Entry 6QKL (electron microscopy, 3.30 A resolution); this record covers chains N and B of the 11 polymer chains in the assembly.

# Chain N
Molecule: 26S ribosomal RNA
Source organism: Dictyostelium discoideum
Sequence (3741 nucleotides; each row starts with the number of its first residue):
     1 UCCGCCUCACCUUUGUAAGAUUACCCGCUGAACUUAAGCAUAUCAGUAAG
    51 CGGAGGAAAAGAAACUAACUAGGAUUCCGUCAGUAACGGCGAGUGAAGAC
   101 GGAAUAGCCCAAGGUUCAAACCUGGAUCUCUUCGAGGUUAGGUGAUGUGA
   151 CCUAUGGACUGAUGGAGCCCGCUGUUGUGACUGCUAAUUCCGUUUGGAAU
   201 UUCGAGUCGUAGAAGGUGAUAACCCUGUUCGCAGUAUCACAACAGUUGGA
   251 CUUUGCCAUUAGCUCCACGAGUAGGAAUGUCUGAAAUUGCAUUCUGAAUG
   301 GGUGAUAAGAUUCAUCCAAGGCUAAAUAUAUGUUAGGAGAUCGAUAGCAU
   351 ACAAGUACCGUGAGGGAAAGGUGAAAAGAACUUUGAAAAAAGGUUUAAAA
   401 GUAUUUGACACCGUUUAUGUGGAAGCGUUUACUUGGACCCCGAUUAAUGA
   451 CGUCGGUUUAGCUCUAAUUCUUAGGUGGCCAAAGUAGAGUGUUACGUGCU
   501 GAUCAAAAGGUAACGGACAUUUGAUUCAUUGGUUAUCGACGAGGAAGGUA
   551 CUCUAAAUCGGCCAGUUACUAACGGGUGAGAUCUGAUGUUUAUAAAAUGG
   601 GGGAUGAGGCUUAUCGGCUUGCUGGUGGCUCGCUCUCAAUAAUGGAUAUU
   651 GGGUUUCAUCAAGAGUGCAAAAUGGUGGCAAUUCACUAUUAGUGGUUAUU
   701 AAUUUUGUUUGCGUGGCUUGGCCUUGUCUACAGGUUAUCUUCGGAUGGCU
   751 UGUAGCUUUGUUGAACGCGUGGGCUUAAUGUUGUGAUUCUAGUAGCGUUA
   801 CCAUAUCGUUAGAGUGGGUUCAAUAAAUGUCCCGUCUUGAAACACGGAUC
   851 AAGGAGGCCGUUUUGUGUGCGAGUGUAAGAGUAAUUAAAACUCUGACGCG
   901 UAUUGAAAGAAAGAAUACUCCAAAAGAUCGUAACUACGGUUACCUUCUGU
   951 AAGGAGUGCCCGAAUCAUGAGAACUCUGUUUCGAAAGGAUUUGCGGUUGA
  1001 GCACCUAGAAUGGGACCCGAAAGGUUGUGAACUAUGCCUGAGGAAGGCGA
  1051 AGUCAGGGGAAACUCUGAUGGAGGCUUGUCGCAAUGCUGACGUGCAAAUC
  1101 GCUUGUCUAACUUGGGUAUAGGGGCGAAAGACUAAUCGAACAACCUAGUA
  1151 GCUGGUUCCUUCCGAAGUUUCCCUCAGGAUAGCUGGAGCAGUAUUCUAGU
  1201 UCCAUCUUGUAAAGACAAUGAUUAGCAGUUUCGGGGGCGUAAUGCUCUCA
  1251 GCUGAUUCUCAAACUCUGAACGGGUGGGUAUCAUUUUAAUUCACUUAAUU
  1301 GGAUUUUAAAAUUAAAUUGCACAUGUGCAAUGAAAAAUAGGAGCUCUUAG
  1351 UGGGCCAUUUUUGGUAAGCAGAACUGGCGAUGUGGGUUGAACCAAAUAUU
  1401 GGGAUAAGACGUCUAACAUUCACUAAUAGAUACCACAAAAGGUGUUAGUU
  1451 CAUUAAGACAGCAGGACGGUGGCCAUGGAAGUCGGUAUCCGCUAAGGAGU
  1501 GUGUAACAACUCACCUGCCAAAUGGACUAGCCCUGAAAAUGGAUGACGCU
  1551 AGCAGUGGAUGGUCGAUGCCCAAUCGUUAAAAGAAGUGAUAAUACUUUUA
  1601 ACGUGUAGGAAGGCGUGAAGGUAACGUAGAAGCUUGAAUGUGAAUUCGAG
  1651 UGGAGUUGUCUUUAGUGCAGAUCUUGAUGGUAGUAGCAAAUAUUCAAAAG
  1701 AAUUUACUUUGAAGGCCGAAGUGGGGAAGGGUUCCAUAACAAUGGAAUUC
  1751 ACUUAUGGGUGAGUCGAUCCUAAGGUUUGGGUUAACUCUCUCUAAUAAGG
  1801 UUACUAGGUCAUUGGAUCGAAAGUGAAGGUGGCUUUAACACUAGUGACUU
  1851 UAUAGGCCGAAAGGGAAGCGGGUUAAAAUUCCUGCACCAUCGAAUGGGAU
  1901 AUUAGGGUAACCGAUCGUAAUCCGGGACAUCAAUUGGCGGUCGAGGAAGA
  1951 GUUAUCUUUUCUUGUUAACAUUGUCUUGGGGUCCUCCGAAUCAGGUCAAC
  2001 UGGAGACGAGGAUUCAUCGCACAAUGGAAGAGCACAGUCCUUUGGAUUGG
  2051 GUCUCGCAUCCGCUAAAUGGUCCUUGAAAACCGGAUUAUGGUAUUUAAUC
  2101 CUAUUUGGUGUUCGUACCAAUAACCACAUCAGGUCUCCAAGGUGAAUAGC
  2151 CUCUGGUCAAAUGUAUUAAUGUAGAUAAGGGAAGUCGGCAAAACCGAUCU
  2201 GUAACUUCGGGAUAAGGAUUGGCUCUAAAGGCUGGUGGAGUGGACAUAUU
  2251 GGAGUUUGCUAUUUGUUUUUUACUUUUAGGAUGGGCAACUGUUUUGAAGG
  2301 UUUAAGAUGGGUGGUAAUUCUUUCCAAUGUGAGGGCUUGCUCGUUCUGCU
  2351 UUACGAUUAACAGCUAAUUUAGAACUGUGACGAUCACCGGGAAUCCAACU
  2401 GUUUAAUUAAAACAAAGCAUUGCGAUAAGCUUAAAAGCUUUUGACGCAAU
  2451 GUGAUUUCUGCCCAGUGCUCUGAAUGUCAAAGUGAAGAGAUUCAACCUAG
  2501 CACGGGUAAACGGCGGGAGUAACUAUGACUCUCUUAAGGUAGCCAAAUGC
  2551 CUCGUCAUCUAAUUAGUGACGCGCAUGAAUGGAUCAAUGAGAUUCCCACU
  2601 GUCCCUAACUACUAUACAGCGAAACCACUGCAAGGGGAACGGGCCUUGCA
  2651 AAAACAGCGGGGAAAGAAGACCCUGUUGAGCUUGACUCUAGUCUGAUAUU
  2701 GCAUAGUGACCUAAAAGGUGUAGAAUAGGUGGGAGGGGCAACCCGACGGU
  2751 GAAAUACCACCCCUUUUGGCGUUACUUUGCUAACUUGGAAUAACAGUACC
  2801 UCAUAAUUCAUUUUAUGAUGGUUUUGGUGAAUAAGCGGAUCAACCACGGG
  2851 UGAAAUCUGUGCAAAUUGGGCAACUGAUUUGUAUAGCAAAGUAGUCCCUC
  2901 UGGUCCCGUAUUAUGUCGACCAAGAACAGUUUCAGGUGGGGAGUUUGGCU
  2951 GGGGCGGCACAUUUGUUAAAAGAUAACGCAAGUGUCCAAAGGCAGGCUCA
  3001 GUGAGAACAGAAAUCUCACGUAGAGUAAAAGGGCAAAAGCCUGCUUGAUU
  3051 CUGAUUUUCAGUACUAAUCGGAACUGGGAAACCAGGGCCUAUCGAUCCUU
  3101 UAUGUGCUUAAAUCUUAACCCUAGAGGUGUCAGAAAAGUUACCACAGGGA
  3151 UAACUGGCUUGUGGCAGCCAAGCGCUCAUAGCGACGCUGCUUUUUGAUCC
  3201 UUCGAUGUCGGCUCUUCUUAUCAUUGUGAAGCAGAAUUCACAAAGUGUUG
  3251 GAUUGUUCACCCACUAACAAGGAACGUGAGCUGGGUUUAGACCGUCGUGA
  3301 GACAGGUUAGUUUUACCCUACUGUUGUCAAUUGUUUGCGUAAUAGUAGCA
  3351 UGAUUUAGUACGAGAGGAACUGUCAUGCCGGAUCACUGGUCUGUAGGUUU
  3401 AUUUGACAAAAUAGUGACCUGCCGCUACCAUCCGUUGGAUAAUGGCUGAA
  3451 CGCCUCUAAGUCAGAAUCCAUUCUAGAAACGCAAACCAAAUGCUUUAGAG
  3501 UGUGAAUGUUGUAGGUAACAUUAGGUUGUUGGUGGGGGACCACUUUCAAC
  3551 UUUAAACCAUAUGAUUAAUCGCUGUUACACUGCAGUUUCCUUCCGGUUAU
  3601 UGUGGUGGGUGGCUAAAUUCUAAUUUAUAUCCUCGUUCCGCUCAACUCUU
  3651 CGAUUGUAGACGACUAUCAAAUGAACUAGGUGCUGUAAGCUUCCGAGUAG
  3701 CGUUCAGUUACGAGGGGUUGAGGCUUUUCCAUUAGUUCUUU
Unresolved in the structure: 1-1220, 1271-1355, 1603-2391, 2701-2925, 3330-3332, 3481-3741

# Chain B
Name: 60S ribosomal protein L9
Source organism: Dictyostelium discoideum
Reference sequence: Q54XI5 (RL9_DICDI); residues 1-188 here = UniProt positions 1-188
Chain sequence (188 residues; each row starts with the number of its first residue):
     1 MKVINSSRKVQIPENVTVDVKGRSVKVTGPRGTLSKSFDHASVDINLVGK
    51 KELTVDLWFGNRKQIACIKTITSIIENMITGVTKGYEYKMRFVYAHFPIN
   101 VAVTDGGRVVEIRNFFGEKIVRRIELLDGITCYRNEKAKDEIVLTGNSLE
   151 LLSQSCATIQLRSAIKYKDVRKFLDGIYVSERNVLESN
Unresolved in the structure: 186-188

# Chain N / chain B interface
Contacting residue pairs - 67 pairs, chain N then chain B:
  A1425(N) - Lys63(B)  sugar contact
  U1445(N) - Arg62(B)  salt bridge to the phosphate
  U1446(N) - Met1(B)  phosphate contact
  U1446(N) - Arg62(B)  phosphate contact
  A1447(N) - Met1(B)  hydrogen bond to the phosphate
  G3226(N) - Tyr167(B)  hydrogen bond to the phosphate
  U3227(N) - Lys166(B)  salt bridge to the phosphate
  G3231(N) - Arg171(B)  salt bridge to the phosphate
  C3232(N) - Asp169(B)  base contact
  C3232(N) - Arg171(B)  base contact
  A3233(N) - Asp169(B)  phosphate contact
  A3233(N) - Arg171(B)  salt bridge to the phosphate
  A3233(N) - Lys172(B)  sugar contact
  G3234(N) - Lys168(B)  phosphate contact
  G3234(N) - Asp169(B)  hydrogen bond to the phosphate
  G3234(N) - Phe173(B)  sugar contact
  A3235(N) - Lys168(B)  phosphate contact
  U3356(N) - Lys119(B)  sugar contact
  U3359(N) - Phe97(B)  sugar contact
  A3360(N) - His96(B)  phosphate contact
  A3360(N) - Phe97(B)  sugar contact
  A3360(N) - Phe116(B)  sugar contact
  A3360(N) - Lys168(B)  base contact
  C3361(N) - Ala95(B)  phosphate contact
  C3361(N) - His96(B)  phosphate contact
  C3361(N) - Lys172(B)  phosphate contact
  G3362(N) - Lys172(B)  salt bridge to the phosphate
  A3368(N) - Phe116(B)  base contact
  A3368(N) - Lys168(B)  hydrogen bond to the base
  A3369(N) - Gly117(B)  base contact
  A3369(N) - Glu118(B)  base contact
  C3370(N) - Glu118(B)  base contact
  C3370(N) - Lys119(B)  hydrogen bond to the base
  C3370(N) - Ile120(B)  hydrogen bond to the base
  U3371(N) - Lys119(B)  base contact
  U3371(N) - Ile120(B)  sugar contact
  G3444(N) - Leu161(B)  sugar contact
  G3445(N) - Gln154(B)  base contact
  G3445(N) - Ala157(B)  sugar contact
  G3445(N) - Leu161(B)  sugar contact
  C3446(N) - Ser153(B)  hydrogen bond to the sugar
  C3446(N) - Gln154(B)  sugar contact
  C3446(N) - Ala157(B)  sugar contact
  U3447(N) - Asn77(B)  phosphate contact
  U3447(N) - Tyr88(B)  hydrogen bond to the phosphate
  U3447(N) - Leu149(B)  sugar contact
  U3447(N) - Glu150(B)  hydrogen bond to the sugar
  U3447(N) - Ser153(B)  sugar contact
  G3448(N) - Thr70(B)  hydrogen bond to the sugar
  G3448(N) - Ser73(B)  sugar contact
  G3448(N) - Asn77(B)  phosphate contact
  A3449(N) - Ala66(B)  hydrogen bond to the sugar
  A3449(N) - Lys69(B)  phosphate contact
  A3449(N) - Thr70(B)  hydrogen bond to the sugar
  A3449(N) - Ser73(B)  phosphate contact
  A3450(N) - Arg62(B)  hydrogen bond to the sugar
  A3450(N) - Ala66(B)  sugar contact
  C3451(N) - Arg62(B)  salt bridge to the phosphate
  A3458(N) - Lys63(B)  hydrogen bond to the sugar
  A3458(N) - Thr70(B)  hydrogen bond to the base
  A3459(N) - His40(B)  hydrogen bond to the sugar
  A3459(N) - Cys67(B)  sugar contact
  A3459(N) - Thr70(B)  base contact
  A3459(N) - Ile74(B)  base contact
  G3460(N) - His40(B)  hydrogen bond to the sugar
  U3461(N) - Gln154(B)  sugar contact
  C3462(N) - Gln154(B)  hydrogen bond to the sugar
Other interface residues (no listed pair), chain N (34 interface residues in all): A3230
Other interface residues (no listed pair), chain B (34 interface residues in all): Thr158

# Overview
The chain N/chain B interface involves 34 residues from each chain; the contacts include 18 hydrogen bonds and
6 salt bridges. Among the polar pairs are A3368(N)-Lys168(B), C3370(N)-Lys119(B) and C3370(N)-Ile120(B).
Chain N is 26S ribosomal RNA and chain B is 60S ribosomal protein L9, both from Dictyostelium discoideum; the
structure, Mechanism of eIF6 release from the nascent 60S ribosomal subunit, was determined by electron
microscopy together with 5AN9, 5ANB and 5ANC from the same study.
